PDB entry 7OOY | X-ray diffraction, 1.90 A resolution | chains A and B

== Chain A (and B) ==
Protein: Purine nucleoside phosphorylase DeoD-type
From: Helicobacter pylori (strain ATCC 700392 / 26695)
Notes: EC 2.4.2.1; chain B of this document is another copy of the same molecule, construct and numbering; everything in this record applies to it too
UniProt: P56463 (DEOD_HELPY); residue numbers follow UniProt; this construct covers 1-233
Chain sequence (233 residues; row label = number of the first residue in the row):
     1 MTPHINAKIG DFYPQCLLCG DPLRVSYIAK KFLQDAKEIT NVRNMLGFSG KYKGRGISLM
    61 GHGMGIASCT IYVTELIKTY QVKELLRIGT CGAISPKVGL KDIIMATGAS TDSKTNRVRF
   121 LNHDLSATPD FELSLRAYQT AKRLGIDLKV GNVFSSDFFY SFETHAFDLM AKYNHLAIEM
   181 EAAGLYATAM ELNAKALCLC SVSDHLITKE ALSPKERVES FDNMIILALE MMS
Disulfides: Cys-91/Cys-200
Reported in the primary citation:
  - self-association interface (contacts with another copy of this molecule): His-4, Arg-43
  - binding site for phosphate ion: Gly-20, Arg-24, Arg-43, Arg-87, Thr-90
  - binding site for 2-amino-2-hydroxymethyl-propane-1,3-diol: Met-64, Arg-87, Thr-90, Met-180, Glu-181
  - binding site for 6-benzylthio-2-chloropurine: Phe-159, Ser-203, Asp-204

== Chain A / chain B interface ==
Contacting residue pairs - 60 pairs, chain A then chain B:
  Thr-2(A) with Pro-214(B)
  Pro-3(A) with Tyr-160(B); Pro-214(B); Arg-217(B)
  His-4(A) with Met-64(B); Phe-159(B)
  Gly-20(A) with Arg-43(B)
  Asp-21(A) with Arg-43(B)
  Pro-22(A) with Arg-43(B); Asn-44(B)
  Leu-23(A) with Asn-44(B)
  Asn-41(A) with Leu-23(B)
  Val-42(A) with Pro-214(B), hydrophobic
  Arg-43(A) with Gly-20(B); Asp-21(B); Pro-22(B); Leu-23(B); Met-64(B)
  Asn-44(A) with Pro-22(B); Leu-23(B); Asn-44(B), hydrogen bond (backbone-side chain)
  Leu-46(A) with Asn-44(B)
  Met-64(A) with His-4(B); Arg-43(B); Ser-68(B); Ile-71(B), hydrophobic; Tyr-72(B)
  Ala-67(A) with Asp-157(B); Met-180(B), hydrophobic
  Ser-68(A) with Met-64(B)
  Ile-71(A) with Met-64(B), hydrophobic; Phe-159(B), hydrophobic; Met-180(B), hydrophobic
  Tyr-72(A) with Met-64(B)
  Thr-74(A) with Tyr-160(B)
  Glu-75(A) with Tyr-160(B), hydrogen bond
  Asp-112(A) with Lys-114(B)
  Lys-114(A) with Asp-112(B); Lys-114(B); Arg-117(B)
  Thr-115(A) with Asp-157(B); Phe-158(B)
  Arg-117(A) with Lys-114(B)
  Val-118(A) with Phe-158(B), hydrophobic
  Arg-119(A) with Phe-158(B); Phe-162(B)
  Asp-157(A) with Ala-67(B); Thr-115(B)
  Phe-158(A) with Thr-115(B); Val-118(B), hydrophobic
  Phe-159(A) with His-4(B); Ile-71(B), hydrophobic
  Tyr-160(A) with Pro-3(B); Thr-74(B); Glu-75(B), hydrogen bond
  Phe-162(A) with Arg-119(B); Glu-191(B)
  Met-180(A) with Ala-67(B), hydrophobic; Ile-71(B), hydrophobic
  Glu-191(A) with Phe-162(B)
Also at the interface, not in a pair above, chain A (35 interface residues in all): Gly-65, Ser-113, Glu-163
Also at the interface, not in a pair above, chain B (37 interface residues in all): Arg-24, Asn-41, Leu-46, Gly-65, Thr-90, Ser-113, Glu-163

== Summary ==
35 residues of chain A face 37 of chain B across their interface; the contacts include 3 hydrogen bonds. Polar
pairs include Asn-44(A)/Asn-44(B) and Glu-75(A)/Tyr-160(B). From the paper: a binding site for phosphate ion
at Gly-20(A), Arg-24(A) and Arg-43(A) among others; a binding site for
2-amino-2-hydroxymethyl-propane-1,3-diol at Met-64(A), Arg-87(A) and Thr-90(A) among others.
Both chains are Purine nucleoside phosphorylase DeoD-type (Helicobacter pylori (strain ATCC 700392 / 26695)).
Entry 7OOY (Purine nucleoside phosphorylase(DeoD-type) from H. pylori with 6-benzylthio-2-chloropurine) was
determined by X-ray diffraction together with 7OOZ, 7OP9 and 7OPA from the same study.
